3CV9 - chain A; structure by X-ray diffraction, 1.70 A resolution.

== Chain A ==
Molecule: Cytochrome P450-SU1
Organism: Streptomyces griseolus
Notes: EC 1.14.14.1
Reference sequence: P18326 (CPXE_STRGO); residues 1-406 here = UniProt positions 1-406
Sequence (412 residues; numbered 1 to 412; the number before each row is that of its first residue):
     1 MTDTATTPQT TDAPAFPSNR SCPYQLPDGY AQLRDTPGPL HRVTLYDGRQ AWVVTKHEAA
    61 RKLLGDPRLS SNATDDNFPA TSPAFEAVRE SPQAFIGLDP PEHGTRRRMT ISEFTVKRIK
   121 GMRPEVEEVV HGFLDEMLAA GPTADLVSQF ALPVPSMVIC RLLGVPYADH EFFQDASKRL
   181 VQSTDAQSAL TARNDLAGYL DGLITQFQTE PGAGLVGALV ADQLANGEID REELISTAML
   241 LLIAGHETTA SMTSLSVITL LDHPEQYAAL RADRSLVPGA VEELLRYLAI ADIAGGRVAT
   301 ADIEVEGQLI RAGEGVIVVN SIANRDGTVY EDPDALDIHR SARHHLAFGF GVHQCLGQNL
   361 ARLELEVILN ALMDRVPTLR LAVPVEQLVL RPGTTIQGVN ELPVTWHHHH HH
Not modelled in the structure: 1-7, 409-412
Construct notes: engineered mutation Ala73 (Arg in P18326), Ala84 (Arg in P18326); expression tag (407-412)
Bound ions: heme Fe near Cys355 (its only coordinating residue here)
Ligand contacts:
  - heme (HEM): Phe95, Ile96, His103, Arg107, Phe114, Ile159, Leu240, Leu241, Ala244, Gly245, Thr248, Thr249, Met252, Leu285, Ile290, Ala291, Ala294, Gly295, Arg297, Asn320, Ala347, Phe348, Gly349, Val352, His353, Gln354, Cys355, Leu356, Gly357, Ala361
  - 1,25 dihydroxy vitamin d3 (VDX; 5-{2-[1-(5-hydroxy-1,5-dimethyl-hexyl)-7a-methyl-octahydro-inden-4-ylidene]-ethylidene}-4-methylene-cyclohexane-1,3-diol): Phe78, Pro79, Ala80, Thr81, Ala84, Phe85, Ala87, Val88, Ser91, Pro92, Ile96, Leu180, Val181, Arg193, Ser236, Met239, Leu240, Ile243, Ile293, Ala294, Gly295, Gly296, Thr394, Thr395, Ile396
Swiss-Prot annotation at these positions:
  - binding site (calciol): Thr81, Arg193, Ser236, Ile293
  - binding site (heme): His103, Arg107, Arg297, His353, Cys355
  - mutagenesis: Val88 (V88A: Decrease of the hydroxylase activity for both 25-hydroxyivitamin D3 and 1-alpha-hydroxyvitamin D3), Leu180 (L180A: Decrease of the hydroxylase activity for both 25-hydroxyvitamin D3 and 1-alpha-hydroxyvitamin D3), Val181 (V181A: Decrease of the hydroxylase activity for both 25-hydroxyvitamin D3 and 1-alpha-hydroxyvitamin D3), Arg193 (R193A/Q/K: Decrease of the hydroxylase activity), Ile293 (I293A: Slight increase of the hydroxylase activity)

== Summary ==
Bound to chain A: heme and 1,25 dihydroxy vitamin d3. UniProt lists 4 calciol-binding residues, 5 heme-binding
residues and 5 mutagenesis sites.
Chain A is Cytochrome P450-SU1 (Streptomyces griseolus); the structure, Crystal structure of vitamin D
hydroxylase cytochrome P450 105A1 (R73A/R84A mutant) in complex with 1alpha,25-dihydroxyvitamin D3, was
determined by X-ray diffraction, deposited together with 3CV8.
